Entry 7LUC (electron microscopy, 3.21 A resolution); this record covers chains E and O of the 15 polymer chains in the assembly.

== Chain E ==
Molecule: 01.4B Fab Light chain
Organism: Homo sapiens
Notes: antibody fragment or engineered binder
Amino-acid sequence (112 residues; numbered 1 to 107 plus 5 insertion-coded residues; the number before each row is that of its first residue; a row labelled like 27A-27E holds insertion residues (27A, then the next letters in order)):
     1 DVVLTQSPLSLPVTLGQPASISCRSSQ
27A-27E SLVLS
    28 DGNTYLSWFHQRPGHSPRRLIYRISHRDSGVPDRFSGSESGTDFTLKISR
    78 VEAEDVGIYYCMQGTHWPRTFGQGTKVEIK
Cystine bridges: Cys-23/Cys-88

== Chain O ==
Molecule: 32.4K Fab Light chain
Organism: Homo sapiens
Notes: antibody fragment or engineered binder
Amino-acid sequence (107 residues; row label = number of the first residue in the row):
     1 DIQLTQSPSSLSASVGDRVTLTCRASQSIATFLNWFQQRPGKAPKLLMFD
    51 ASKLQTGVPSRFSGSGSGTHFTLTISTLQPEDFATYYCQQSYDLPLTFGP
   101 GTKVEIK
Cystine bridges: Cys-23/Cys-88

== Interface between chain E and chain O ==
Contacting residue pairs (6; chain E residue first):
  Pro-18(E) / His-70(O)
  Asp-60(E) / Thr-69(O)  hydrogen bond
  Lys-74(E) / Gly-66(O)
  Lys-74(E) / His-70(O)  hydrogen bond
  Ser-76(E) / Thr-69(O)
  Arg-77(E) / Arg-24(O)
Interface residues without a listed pair, chain E (7 interface residues in all): Ser-63, Ser-65
Interface residues without a listed pair, chain O (6 interface residues in all): Ser-67, Gly-68

== In short ==
The interface between chain E and chain O involves 7 residues on one side and 6 on the other, with 2 hydrogen
bonds. Polar contacts include Asp-60(E)/Thr-69(O) and Lys-74(E)/His-70(O).
Here chain E is 01.4B Fab Light chain and chain O is 32.4K Fab Light chain, both from Homo sapiens. Entry 7LUC
(Cryo-EM structure of RSV preF bound by Fabs 32.4K and 01.4B) was determined by electron microscopy together
with 7LUD and 7LUE from the same study.
